PDB entry 1IC4 | X-ray diffraction, 2.50 A resolution | chains L and Y of the 3 polymer chains in the assembly

Chain L:
Molecule: Lysozyme binding ig kappa chain
Organism: Mus musculus
UniProtKB: P01642 (KV5I_MOUSE); numbering as in UniProt (aligned over 1-107)
Sequence (107 residues; numbered 1 to 107; the number before each row is that of its first residue):
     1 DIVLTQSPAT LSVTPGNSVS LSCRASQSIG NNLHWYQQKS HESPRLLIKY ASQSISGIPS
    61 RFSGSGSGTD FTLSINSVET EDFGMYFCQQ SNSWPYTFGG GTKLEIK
Disulfides: Cys23-Cys88

Chain Y:
Molecule: Lysozyme C
Organism: Gallus gallus
Notes: EC 3.2.1.17
UniProtKB: P00698 (LYSC_CHICK); residues 1-129 here correspond to UniProt positions 19-147 (UniProt number = residue number + 18)
Sequence (129 residues; row label = number of the first residue in the row):
     1 KVFGRCELAA AMKRHGLDNY RGYSLGNWVC AAKFESNFNT QATNRNTDGS TDYGILQINS
    61 RWWCNDGRTP GSRNLCNIPC SALLSSDITA SVNCAKKIVS DGNGMNAWVA WRNRCKGTDV
   121 QAWIRGCRL
Disulfides: Cys6-Cys127, Cys30-Cys115, Cys64-Cys80, Cys76-Cys94
Swiss-Prot annotation at these positions:
  - active site: Glu35, Asp52
  - binding site (substrate): Asp101

How chain L and chain Y interact:
Pairs across the interface (18):
  Asn31(L) with His15(Y), hydrogen bond (side chain-backbone); Gly16(Y); Lys96(Y), hydrogen bond
  Asn32(L) with Gly16(Y), hydrogen bond (side chain-backbone); Tyr20(Y); Lys96(Y), hydrogen bond
  Lys49(L) with Asn93(Y)
  Tyr50(L) with Asn93(Y); Lys96(Y)
  Gln53(L) with Thr89(Y); Asn93(Y), hydrogen bond
  Ser91(L) with Tyr20(Y)
  Asn92(L) with Asn19(Y), hydrogen bond (side chain-backbone); Tyr20(Y); Arg21(Y), hydrogen bond (backbone-backbone)
  Ser93(L) with Arg21(Y)
  Trp94(L) with Arg21(Y)
  Tyr96(L) with Arg21(Y), hydrogen bond
Other interface residues (no listed pair), chain L (11 interface residues in all): Gly30
Other interface residues (no listed pair), chain Y (10 interface residues in all): Arg14, Ser100

Overview:
11 residues of chain L face 10 of chain Y across their interface, with 8 hydrogen bonds. Polar pairs include
Asn31(L)-His15(Y), Asn31(L)-Lys96(Y) and Asn32(L)-Gly16(Y). UniProt lists active-site residues Glu35(Y) and
Asp52(Y) and substrate-binding residue Asp101(Y) on chain Y.
Chain L is Lysozyme binding ig kappa chain (Mus musculus) and chain Y is Lysozyme C (Gallus gallus); the
structure, Crystal structure of hyhel-10 fv mutant(hd32a)-hen lysozyme complex, was determined by X-ray
diffraction (same publication as 1IC5 and 1IC7).
